Entry 3ND5 (X-ray diffraction, 2.30 A resolution); this record covers chains A and B of the 6 polymer chains in the assembly.

Chain A (and B):
Name: Phosphopantetheine adenylyltransferase
Source organism: Enterococcus faecalis
Notes: EC 2.7.7.3; chain B of this document is another copy of the same molecule, construct and numbering; everything in this record applies to it too
UniProt: Q831P9 (COAD_ENTFA); residue numbers follow UniProt; this construct covers 1-163
Chain sequence (171 residues; each row starts with the number of its first residue):
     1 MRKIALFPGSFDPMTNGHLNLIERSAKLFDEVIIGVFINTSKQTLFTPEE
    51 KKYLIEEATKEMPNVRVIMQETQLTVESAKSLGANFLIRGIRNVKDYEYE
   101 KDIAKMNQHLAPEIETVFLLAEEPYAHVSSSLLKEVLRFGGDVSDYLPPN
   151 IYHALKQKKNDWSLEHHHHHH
Not modelled in the structure: 39-44, 159-171
Sequence notes: expression tag (164-171)
UniProt features mapped onto this chain:
  - binding site (ATP): S10, H18, G90 to R92, E100, Y125 to S131
  - binding site (substrate): S10, K42, T75, R89
  - site: H18 (Transition state stabilizer)

Interface between chain A and chain B:
Residue-residue contacts (42):
  M1(A) with K27(B), hydrogen bond (backbone-backbone)
  K3(A) with K27(B), hydrogen bond (side chain-backbone); L28(B)
  R24(A) with E115(B), salt bridge
  K27(A) with K3(B), hydrogen bond (backbone-side chain); F86(B); E115(B), salt bridge
  L28(A) with K3(B), hydrogen bond (backbone-side chain); F29(B), hydrophobic; F86(B), hydrophobic
  F29(A) with L28(B), hydrophobic
  F86(A) with K27(B); L28(B), hydrophobic
  I91(A) with Y97(B), hydrophobic
  R92(A) with Y97(B)
  N93(A) with Y97(B), hydrogen bond (backbone-side chain)
  V94(A) with V94(B), hydrophobic; Y97(B), hydrophobic
  Y97(A) with I91(B), hydrophobic; R92(B); N93(B), hydrogen bond (side chain-backbone); V94(B), hydrophobic; L120(B), hydrophobic
  K101(A) with L120(B)
  K105(A) with A121(B), hydrogen bond (side chain-backbone); E122(B)
  E115(A) with R24(B), salt bridge; L119(B)
  T116(A) with L119(B)
  V117(A) with L28(B), hydrophobic; V117(B), hydrophobic; F118(B)
  F118(A) with V117(B); F118(B), hydrogen bond (backbone-backbone); L120(B), hydrophobic
  L119(A) with T116(B)
  L120(A) with K101(B); F118(B), hydrophobic
  A121(A) with K105(B), hydrogen bond (backbone-side chain)
  E122(A) with K105(B); Q108(B)
  E123(A) with K105(B), salt bridge
Other interface residues (no listed pair), chain A (26 interface residues in all): E98, A104, Q108
Other interface residues (no listed pair), chain B (26 interface residues in all): E98, A104, E113, E123

Overview:
Chain A and chain B each contribute 26 residues to their interface; the contacts include 9 hydrogen bonds and
4 salt bridges. Polar pairs include R24(A)-E115(B), K27(A)-E115(B) and E123(A)-K105(B). Curated annotation
(UniProt) lists 13 ATP-binding residues and 4 substrate-binding residues on chain A.
Both chains are Phosphopantetheine adenylyltransferase (Enterococcus faecalis). Entry 3ND5 (Crystal structure
of phosphopantetheine adenylyltransferase (PPAT) from Enterococcus faecalis) was determined by X-ray
diffraction (same publication as 3ND6 and 3ND7).
